PDB entry 6LA4 | electron microscopy, 2.34 A resolution | chains A and B of the 4 polymer chains in the assembly

Chain A:
Molecule: Capsid protein VP1
From: Echovirus E11
Sequence (285 residues; each row starts with the number of its first residue):
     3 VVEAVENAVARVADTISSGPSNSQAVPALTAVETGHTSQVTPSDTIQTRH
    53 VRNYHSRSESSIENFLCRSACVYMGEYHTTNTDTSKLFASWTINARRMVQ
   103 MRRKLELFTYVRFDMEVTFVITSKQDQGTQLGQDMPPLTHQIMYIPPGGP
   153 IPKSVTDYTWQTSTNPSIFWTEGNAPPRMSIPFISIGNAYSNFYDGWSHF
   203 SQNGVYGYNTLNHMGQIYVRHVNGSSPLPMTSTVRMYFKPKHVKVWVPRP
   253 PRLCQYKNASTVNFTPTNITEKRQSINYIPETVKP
Small-molecule neighbours: sphingosine (SPH): Ile95, Ala97, Leu107, Val113, Met117, Val119, Ile144, Met145, Tyr146, Pro168, Ser169, Ile170, Met181, Ile183, Ile186, Tyr192, Ser193, Asn194, Tyr210, Met216, Ile219, Met238, Phe240

Chain B:
Molecule: Capsid protein VP2
From: Echovirus E11
Sequence (251 residues; numbered 11 to 261; the number before each row is that of its first residue):
    11 DRVRSITLGNSTITTQESANVVVAYGRWPEYLKDNEATAEDQPTQPDVAT
    61 CRFYTLESVTWERDSPGWWWKFPDALKDMGLFGQNMYYHYLGRAGYTIHV
   111 QCNASKFHQGCLMVVCVPEAEMGCSQVDGTVNEHSLSEGETAKKFASTST
   161 NGTNTVQSIVTNAGMGVGVGNLTIFPHQWINLRTNNCATIVMPYINNVPM
   211 DNMFRHHNFTLMIIPFVPLDYSSDSSTYVPITVTVAPMCAEYNGLRLATS
   261 L

Chain A / chain B interface:
Pairs across the interface (80; chain A residue first):
  Val34(A) - Trp189(B)
  Glu35(A) - Gln188(B)
  Glu35(A) - Trp189(B)  hydrogen bond (backbone-backbone)
  Glu35(A) - Asn191(B)  hydrogen bond
  Glu35(A) - Thr194(B)
  Glu35(A) - Asn195(B)
  Thr36(A) - Ala29(B)
  Thr36(A) - Val32(B)
  Thr36(A) - Gln188(B)  hydrogen bond (backbone-side chain)
  Gly37(A) - His187(B)
  Tyr112(A) - Glu129(B)  hydrogen bond
  Tyr112(A) - Asn206(B)
  Tyr112(A) - Asn207(B)
  Asn190(A) - Asn207(B)  hydrogen bond (backbone-backbone)
  Asn190(A) - Pro209(B)
  Ala191(A) - Asn207(B)  hydrogen bond (backbone-side chain)
  Phe195(A) - Glu129(B)
  Phe195(A) - Glu131(B)
  Tyr196(A) - Glu131(B)  hydrogen bond (backbone-side chain)
  Tyr196(A) - His216(B)
  Asp197(A) - Lys81(B)  salt bridge
  Asp197(A) - Glu129(B)
  Asp197(A) - Ala130(B)
  Asp197(A) - His216(B)
  Asp197(A) - His217(B)  hydrogen bond (backbone-backbone)
  Gly198(A) - Arg215(B)
  Trp199(A) - Val141(B)
  Trp199(A) - Asn142(B)
  Trp199(A) - Glu143(B)
  Trp199(A) - Arg215(B)  hydrogen bond (backbone-backbone)
  Ser200(A) - Arg215(B)  hydrogen bond (backbone-side chain)
  His201(A) - Arg215(B)
  Phe202(A) - Asn212(B)
  Phe202(A) - Arg215(B)
  Gln204(A) - Asp84(B)
  Gln204(A) - Glu143(B)
  Gln204(A) - Phe214(B)
  Gln204(A) - Leu261(B)
  Tyr208(A) - Glu131(B)
  Tyr208(A) - Met132(B)  hydrogen bond (side chain-backbone)
  Tyr208(A) - Val141(B)  hydrophobic
  Tyr208(A) - Leu146(B)  hydrophobic
  Gly209(A) - Glu131(B)
  Tyr210(A) - Glu131(B)
  Val249(A) - Tyr35(B)
  Pro250(A) - Ile184(B)
  Pro250(A) - Phe185(B)
  Arg251(A) - Pro128(B)  hydrogen bond (side chain-backbone)
  Arg251(A) - Glu129(B)  hydrogen bond (side chain-backbone)
  Pro252(A) - Val177(B)
  Pro252(A) - Asn181(B)
  Pro252(A) - Ile184(B)
  Pro252(A) - Phe185(B)
  Pro253(A) - Val177(B)
  Arg254(A) - Met175(B)
  Arg254(A) - Gly176(B)
  Leu255(A) - Asn172(B)
  Leu255(A) - Gly176(B)  hydrogen bond (backbone-backbone)
  Leu255(A) - Val177(B)  hydrophobic
  Cys256(A) - Asn172(B)
  Cys256(A) - Gly176(B)  hydrogen bond (backbone-backbone)
  Asn260(A) - Val137(B)
  Val264(A) - Glu131(B)
  Val264(A) - Met132(B)
  Asn265(A) - Gly133(B)
  Asn265(A) - Cys134(B)  hydrogen bond (side chain-backbone)
  Asn265(A) - Gln136(B)
  Asn265(A) - Val137(B)  hydrogen bond (side chain-backbone)
  Asn265(A) - Gly139(B)  hydrogen bond (side chain-backbone)
  Phe266(A) - Val137(B)
  Phe266(A) - Gln167(B)
  Phe266(A) - Asn172(B)
  Phe266(A) - Gly174(B)
  Phe266(A) - Met175(B)
  Phe266(A) - Gly176(B)
  Pro268(A) - Ser159(B)
  Pro268(A) - Gln167(B)
  Pro268(A) - Asn172(B)
  Thr269(A) - Asn172(B)
  Ile271(A) - Thr171(B)
Also at the interface, not in a pair above, chain A (42 interface residues in all): Thr111, Gly189, Ser193, Ser203, Asn205, Lys259, Thr263, Thr267
Also at the interface, not in a pair above, chain B (53 interface residues in all): Asn30, Tyr100, Ile169, Gly178, Leu182, Ile205, Val208, Thr220

Overview:
42 residues of chain A face 53 of chain B across their interface, with 18 hydrogen bonds and 1 salt bridge.
Polar contacts include Asp197(A)-Lys81(B), Glu35(A)-Asn191(B) and Thr36(A)-Gln188(B). Ligands of chain A:
sphingosine.
Chain A is Capsid protein VP1 and chain B is Capsid protein VP2, both from Echovirus E11; the structure,
Cryo-EM structure of full echovirus 11 particle at pH 5.5, was determined by electron microscopy together with
6LA3, 6LA5, 6LA6, 6LA7, 6LAO, 6LAP and 3 further entries from the same study.
